PDB entry 4BPK | X-ray diffraction, 1.76 A resolution | chains A and B of the 4 polymer chains in the assembly

== Chain A (and B) ==
Name: Bcl-2-like protein 1
Organism: Homo sapiens
Notes: chain B of this document is another copy of the same molecule, construct and numbering; everything in this record applies to it too
UniProt: Q07817 (B2CL1_HUMAN); residue numbers follow UniProt; this construct covers 1-26, 83-209
Sequence (157 residues; each row starts with the number of its first residue; note: 56 numbers in that range are skipped by the numbering (no residue carries them; nothing is unmodelled there); numbers below 1 keep their minus sign (Gly-3 is residue -3)):
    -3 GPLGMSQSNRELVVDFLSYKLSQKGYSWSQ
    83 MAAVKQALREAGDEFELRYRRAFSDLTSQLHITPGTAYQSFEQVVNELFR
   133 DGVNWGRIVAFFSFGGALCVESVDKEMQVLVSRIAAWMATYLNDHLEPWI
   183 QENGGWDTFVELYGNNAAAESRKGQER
Unresolved in the structure: -3 to 0, 196-209 (chain B: -3 to 1, 196-209)
Construct notes: expression tag (-3 to 0)
UniProt features mapped onto this chain:
  - motif: Ser4 to Trp24 (BH4), Val86 to Arg100 (BH3), Glu129 to Gly148 (BH1), Pro180 to Tyr195 (BH2)
  - mutagenesis: Phe131 to Asp133 (No heterodimerization with BAX), Val135 to Trp137 (Loss of anti-apoptotic activity), Gly138 to Ile140 (Loss of anti-apoptotic activity), Gly138 (G138A: No heterodimerization with BAX), Ser145 to Gly147 (Decreases interaction with DNM1L, no effect on endocytosis enhancement), Gly148 (G148E: No heterodimerization with BAX), Asp156 (D156A: No effect on caspase-1 cleavage), Asp176 (D176A: No effect on caspase-1 cleavage), Trp188 to Phe191 (Abolishes interaction with DNM1L and endocytosis enhancement), Trp188 to Asp189 (Reduces anti-apoptotic activity by about half), Asp189 (D189A: No effect on caspase-1 cleavage)
Metal / ion sites: Cd2+ site 1 near Glu92 (its only coordinating residue here); Cd2+ site 2: Glu129, Glu158; Cd2+ site 3 near Glu153 (its only coordinating residue here); Cd2+ site 4: Glu179 (shared with Glu124(B) of chain B); Cd2+ site 5: Gly186 (shared with Asp176(B) of chain B)
Reported in the primary citation:
  - conformationally variable residues (side-chain flip): Tyr101, Phe105

== Interface between chain A and chain B ==
Pairs across the interface - 85 pairs, chain A then chain B:
  Met1(A) with Asn175(B), hydrogen bond; Glu179(B)
  Ser2(A) with Asn175(B)
  Ser4(A) with Met83(B)
  Asn5(A) with Leu174(B); Asn175(B), hydrogen bond; Glu179(B)
  Glu7(A) with Lys87(B), salt bridge
  Leu8(A) with Lys87(B); Leu90(B), hydrophobic; Trp188(B), hydrophobic
  Val9(A) with Phe144(B), hydrophobic; Ala167(B); Met170(B), hydrophobic
  Asp11(A) with Lys87(B); Arg91(B), salt bridge
  Phe12(A) with Leu90(B); Phe144(B); Ser145(B)
  Leu13(A) with Gly147(B); Gly148(B); Cys151(B), hydrophobic; Ala167(B), hydrophobic; Met170(B), hydrophobic
  Tyr15(A) with Arg91(B); Asp95(B), hydrogen bond
  Lys16(A) with Asp95(B), salt bridge; Glu98(B), salt bridge; Gly148(B); Val152(B)
  Leu17(A) with Cys151(B); Val152(B); Val163(B), hydrophobic
  Gln19(A) with Asp95(B), hydrogen bond
  Lys20(A) with Val152(B)
  Tyr22(A) with Val152(B), hydrophobic; Val155(B), hydrophobic; Asp156(B), hydrogen bond
  Trp24(A) with Val163(B), hydrophobic; Ala167(B), hydrophobic
  Met83(A) with Ser4(B); Glu7(B)
  Val86(A) with Leu8(B), hydrophobic
  Lys87(A) with Glu7(B), salt bridge; Leu8(B); Asp11(B)
  Leu90(A) with Leu8(B), hydrophobic; Phe12(B)
  Arg91(A) with Asp11(B), salt bridge; Tyr15(B); Lys16(B); Arg91(B)
  Gly94(A) with Lys16(B)
  Asp95(A) with Tyr15(B), hydrogen bond; Lys16(B), salt bridge; Gln19(B), hydrogen bond
  Glu98(A) with Lys16(B), salt bridge
  Phe144(A) with Val9(B), hydrophobic; Phe12(B)
  Ser145(A) with Phe12(B)
  Gly147(A) with Leu13(B)
  Gly148(A) with Leu13(B)
  Cys151(A) with Leu13(B), hydrophobic
  Val152(A) with Lys16(B); Lys20(B); Tyr22(B)
  Val155(A) with Leu17(B), hydrophobic; Tyr22(B), hydrophobic
  Asp156(A) with Tyr22(B), hydrogen bond
  Gln160(A) with Ser23(B), hydrogen bond (side chain-backbone)
  Val163(A) with Leu17(B), hydrophobic; Trp24(B), hydrophobic
  Ala167(A) with Val9(B); Leu13(B), hydrophobic; Trp24(B), hydrophobic
  Met170(A) with Val9(B), hydrophobic; Leu13(B), hydrophobic
  Ala171(A) with Arg6(B); Val9(B)
  Leu174(A) with Asn5(B); Val9(B), hydrophobic
  Asn175(A) with Ser2(B), hydrogen bond (side chain-backbone); Asn5(B), hydrogen bond
  Glu179(A) with Asn5(B), hydrogen bond
  Trp188(A) with Leu8(B), hydrophobic
Other interface residues (no listed pair), chain A (44 interface residues in all): Arg6, Ser164
Other interface residues (no listed pair), chain B (46 interface residues in all): Val86, Gln88, Gly94, Gln160, Ser164, Ala168, Ala171

== In short ==
Chain A and chain B form an interface of 44 and 46 residues respectively, with 12 hydrogen bonds and 8 salt
bridges. Polar contacts include Glu7(A)-Lys87(B), Asp11(A)-Arg91(B) and Lys16(A)-Asp95(B). Glu129(A) and
Glu158(A) coordinate Cd2+ site 2. UniProt lists 19 mutagenesis sites on chain A. From the paper:
conformational variability at Tyr101(A) and Phe105(A).
Chain A and chain B are both Bcl-2-like protein 1 (Homo sapiens); the structure, Bcl-xL bound to alpha beta
Puma BH3 peptide 5, was determined by X-ray diffraction, deposited together with 4BPI and 4BPJ.
